Entry 8CIS (X-ray diffraction, 1.52 A resolution); this record covers chains A and D of the 4 polymer chains in the assembly.

Chain A:
Molecule: Moesin
Organism: Homo sapiens
Reference sequence: P26038 (MOES_HUMAN); residues 1-346 here = UniProt positions 1-346
Sequence (347 residues; each row starts with the number of its first residue; numbering starts at 0):
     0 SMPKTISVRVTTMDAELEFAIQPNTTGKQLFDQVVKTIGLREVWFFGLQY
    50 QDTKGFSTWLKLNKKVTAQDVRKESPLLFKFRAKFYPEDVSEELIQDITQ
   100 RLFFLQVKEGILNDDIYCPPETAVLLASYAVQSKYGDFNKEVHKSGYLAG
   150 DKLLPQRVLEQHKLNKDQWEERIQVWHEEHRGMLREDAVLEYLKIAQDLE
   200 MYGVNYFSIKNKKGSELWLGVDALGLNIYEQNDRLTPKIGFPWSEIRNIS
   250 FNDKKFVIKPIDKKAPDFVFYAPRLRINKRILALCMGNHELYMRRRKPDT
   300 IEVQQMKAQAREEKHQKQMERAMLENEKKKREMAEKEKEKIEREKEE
Disordered / not traced: 0-1, 314-346
Differences from the reference sequence: expression tag (0)
Swiss-Prot annotation at these positions:
  - motif: I115 to E120 ([IL]-x-C-x-x-[DE] motif)
  - modified residue: S74 (Phosphoserine), K79 (N6-acetyllysine), K83 (N6-succinyllysine), Y116 (Phosphotyrosine), C117 (S-nitrosocysteine), K139 (N6-acetyllysine), K165 (N6-acetyllysine)
  - natural variant: R171 (R171W: In IMD50)
  - mutagenesis: I115 (I115M: Inhibits S-nitrosylation of Cys-117; when associated with M-120), E120 (E120M: Inhibits S-nitrosylation of Cys-117; when associated with M-115)

Chain D:
Molecule: Unknown peptide
Sequence (6 residues; numbered 1 to 6; the number before each row is that of its first residue):
     1 AAAAAG

Interface between chain A and chain D:
Pairs across the interface - 10 pairs, chain A then chain D:
  D13(A) with A1(D), hydrogen bond (backbone-backbone)
  A14(A) with A1(D)
  E15(A) with A1(D), hydrogen bond (backbone-backbone); A2(D); A3(D), hydrogen bond (backbone-backbone)
  L16(A) with A3(D)
  E17(A) with A3(D), hydrogen bond (backbone-backbone); A4(D); A5(D), hydrogen bond (backbone-backbone)
  F18(A) with A5(D), hydrophobic

In short:
Chain A and chain D form an interface of 6 and 5 residues respectively, with 5 hydrogen bonds. Backbone
hydrogen bonds pair D13(A)-A1(D), E15(A)-A1(D) and E15(A)-A3(D). Curated annotation (UniProt) lists 2
mutagenesis sites on chain A.
Here chain A is Moesin (Homo sapiens) and chain D is Unknown peptide. Entry 8CIS (The FERM domain of human
moesin with two bound peptides identified by phage display) was determined by X-ray diffraction together with
8CIR, 8CIT, 8CIU, 6TXQ and 6TXS from the same study.
